Entry 3WMM (X-ray diffraction, 3.01 A resolution); this record covers chains L and 9 of the 36 polymer chains in the assembly.

# Chain L
Name: Photosynthetic reaction center L subunit
Organism: Thermochromatium tepidum
UniProt: D2Z0P3 (D2Z0P3_THETI); numbering as in UniProt (aligned over 1-281)
Amino-acid sequence (281 residues; each row starts with the number of its first residue):
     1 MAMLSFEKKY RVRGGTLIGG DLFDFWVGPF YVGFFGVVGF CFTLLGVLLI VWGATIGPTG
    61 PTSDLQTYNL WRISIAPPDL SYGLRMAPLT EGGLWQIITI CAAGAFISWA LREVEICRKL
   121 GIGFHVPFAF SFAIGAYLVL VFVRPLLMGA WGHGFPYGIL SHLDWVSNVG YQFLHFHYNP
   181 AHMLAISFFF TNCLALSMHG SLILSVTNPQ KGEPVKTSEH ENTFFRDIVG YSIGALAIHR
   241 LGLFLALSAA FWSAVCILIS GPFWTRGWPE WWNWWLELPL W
Unresolved in the structure: 1
Ion coordination: Fe ion: His199, His239 (shared with 3 residues of chain M)
Residues lining bound ligands:
  - bacteriochlorophyll a (BCL), molecule 1: Val47, Phe106, Tyr137, Leu140, Phe155, Ile159, Leu160, His162, Leu163, Trp165, Val166
  - bacteriochlorophyll a (BCL), molecule 2: Phe106, Phe130, Ala133, Ile134, Ala136, Tyr137, Leu140, Trp165, Val166, Ser167, Val169, Gly170, Tyr171, Phe176, His177, His182, Ala185, Ile186, Phe189, Phe190, Ala250, Ser253, Ala254, Cys256, Ile257
  - bacteriochlorophyll a (BCL), molecule 3: Val166, Tyr171, His177, Phe190
  - bacteriochlorophyll a (BCL), molecule 4: His177, His182, Met183, Ile186, Ser187, Phe190, Thr191, Val229
  - bacteriopheophytin a (BPH), molecule 1: Phe42, Thr43, Gly46, Val47, Ile50, Ile98, Cys101, Ala102, Ala105, Phe106, Trp109, Glu113, Val126, Ala129, Phe130, Phe132, Ala133, Tyr137, Pro156, Tyr157, Gly158, Ile159, His162, Ala246, Leu247, Ala250
  - bacteriopheophytin a (BPH), molecule 2: Phe190, Cys193, Leu194, Ser197, Met198, Phe225, Ile228, Val229
  - Ubiquinone-8 (UQ8): Phe128, Phe132, Leu184, Phe188, Thr191, Leu194, Met198, His199, Leu202, Glu221, Asn222, Phe225, Tyr231, Ser232, Ile233, Gly234, Ala235, Ile238, Leu241, Leu243, Phe244, Leu245, Leu247, Ser248, Phe251, Trp252

# Chain 9
Name: LH1 alpha polypeptide
Organism: Thermochromatium tepidum
UniProt: D2Z0P2 (D2Z0P2_THETI); residues 1-61 here = UniProt positions 1-61
Amino-acid sequence (61 residues; each row starts with the number of its first residue):
     1 MFTMNANLYK IWLILDPRRV LVSIVAFQIV LGLLIHMIVL STDLNWLDDN IPVSYQALGK
    61 K
Unresolved in the structure: 1
Ion coordination: Ca2+: Trp46, Asp49, Asn50, Ile51 (shared with 1 residue of chain 8)
Residues lining bound ligands:
  - bacteriochlorophyll a (BCL), molecule 1: Ile11, Trp12, Leu15, Ile24, Ile35
  - bacteriochlorophyll a (BCL), molecule 2: Val25, Gln28, Ile29, Gly32, His36, Val39, Trp46, Leu47
  - bacteriochlorophyll a (BCL), molecule 3: Gln28, Leu31, Gly32, Ile35, His36, Val39
  - spirilloxanthin (CRT), molecule 1: Leu8, Lys10, Ile11, Leu13, Ile14
  - spirilloxanthin (CRT), molecule 2: Leu21, Ile24, Phe27, Gln28, Leu34, Ile35, Ile38

# How chain L and chain 9 interact
Residue-residue contacts - 21 pairs, chain L then chain 9:
  Asp21(L) - Arg18(9)  hydrogen bond (backbone-side chain)
  Leu22(L) - Arg18(9)  hydrogen bond (backbone-side chain)
  Phe23(L) - Val22(9)  hydrophobic
  Asp24(L) - Arg18(9)
  Phe40(L) - Ala26(9)  hydrophobic
  Phe40(L) - Val30(9)
  Cys41(L) - Ile29(9)  hydrophobic
  Cys41(L) - Val30(9)  hydrophobic
  Leu44(L) - Val30(9)  hydrophobic
  Leu45(L) - Val30(9)
  Leu45(L) - Leu33(9)  hydrophobic
  Leu45(L) - Leu34(9)
  Leu48(L) - Leu34(9)  hydrophobic
  Leu49(L) - Met37(9)  hydrophobic
  Trp52(L) - Ile38(9)
  Trp52(L) - Ser41(9)  hydrogen bond
  Ile56(L) - Thr42(9)
  Leu89(L) - Met37(9)  hydrophobic
  Leu89(L) - Ser41(9)
  Thr90(L) - Ser41(9)
  Ile97(L) - Met37(9)  hydrophobic
Also at the interface, not in a pair above, chain L (18 interface residues in all): Phe25, Val27, Val37
Also at the interface, not in a pair above, chain 9 (12 interface residues in all): Arg19

# Summary
18 residues of chain L and 12 residues of chain 9 are in contact, with 3 hydrogen bonds. Among the polar pairs
are Asp21(L)-Arg18(9), Leu22(L)-Arg18(9) and Trp52(L)-Ser41(9). Bound to chain L: 4 copies of
bacteriochlorophyll a, bacteriopheophytin a and Ubiquinone-8.
Here chain L is Photosynthetic reaction center L subunit and chain 9 is LH1 alpha polypeptide, both from
Thermochromatium tepidum. Entry 3WMM (Crystal structure of the LH1-RC complex from Thermochromatium tepidum in
C2 form) was determined by X-ray diffraction.
